6FB7 - chains A and B of the 6 polymer chains in the assembly; structure by X-ray diffraction, 2.69 A resolution.

== Chain A (and B) ==
Protein: DNA endonuclease I-CreI
Source organism: Chlamydomonas reinhardtii
Notes: EC 3.1.-.-; chain B of this document is another copy of the same molecule, construct and numbering; everything in this record applies to it too
Reference sequence: P05725 (DNE1_CHLRE); residues 2-153 here = UniProt positions 2-153
Chain sequence (152 residues; row label = number of the first residue in the row):
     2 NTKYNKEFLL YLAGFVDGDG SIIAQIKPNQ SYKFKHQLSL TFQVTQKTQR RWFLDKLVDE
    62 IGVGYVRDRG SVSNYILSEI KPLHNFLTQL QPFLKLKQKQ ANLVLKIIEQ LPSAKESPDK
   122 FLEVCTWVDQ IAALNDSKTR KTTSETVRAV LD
Construct notes: engineered mutation N75 (Asp in P05725)
Metal / ion sites: Mn2+ site 1: G19 (shared with D20(B) of chain B; 1 residue of chain E; 1 residue of chain F); Mn2+ site 2: D20 (shared with D20(B) of chain B; 1 residue of chain D; 1 residue of chain E; 1 residue of chain F; 1 residue of chain G)
Swiss-Prot annotation at these positions:
  - region (Interaction with DNA): Q26 to Q38, Q44 to Q47, R68 to R70, S138 to T143
  - binding site (Mg(2+)): G19, D20
  - mutagenesis: D20 (D20A/L/N: Loss of catalytic activity. Reduced affinity for DNA), Q26 (Q26A/C: Alters the specificity of the endonuclease), Y33 (Y33C/H/R: Alters the specificity of the endonuclease), Q44 (Q44A/C/T/V/W: Alters the specificity of the endonuclease), Q47 (Q47A/E/M: Loss of catalytic activity; Q47N: Strongly reduced affinity for DNA. No effect on catalytic activity), R68 (R68A: Loss of activity), K98 (K98A: Strongly reduced affinity for DNA. Increased catalytic activity; K98R: Strongly reduced affinity for DNA. No effect on catalytic activity), S138 (S138A: Reduced affinity for DNA. No effect on catalytic activity. Reduced cleavage; when associated with M-139), K139 (K139M: Reduced affinity for DNA. No effect on catalytic activity. Reduced cleavage; when associated with A-138), K142 (K142G: Reduced affinity for DNA. No effect on catalytic activity. Reduced cleavage; when associated with G-143), T143 (T143G: Reduced affinity for DNA. No effect on catalytic activity. Reduced cleavage; when associated with G-142)
Reported in the primary citation:
  - catalytic residues: D20 (citing earlier work)
  - binding site for the 14-nt DNA strand: K139 (citing earlier work)
  - mutagenesis - D75N: unchanged catalytic activity (citing earlier work)

== How chain A and chain B interact ==
Residue-residue contacts (43; chain A residue first):
  K7(A) - E8(B)  salt bridge
  E8(A) - K7(B)  salt bridge
  E8(A) - L11(B)
  L11(A) - E8(B)
  L11(A) - L11(B)  hydrophobic
  L11(A) - Y12(B)
  Y12(A) - L11(B)
  Y12(A) - A14(B)
  Y12(A) - G15(B)
  Y12(A) - D18(B)  hydrogen bond
  Y12(A) - F94(B)
  Y12(A) - K96(B)
  A14(A) - Y12(B)
  G15(A) - Y12(B)
  G15(A) - G15(B)
  G15(A) - F16(B)
  F16(A) - G15(B)
  F16(A) - F16(B)
  F16(A) - D18(B)
  F16(A) - G19(B)
  F16(A) - L97(B)  hydrophobic
  D18(A) - Y12(B)  hydrogen bond
  D18(A) - F16(B)
  G19(A) - F16(B)
  G19(A) - D20(B)
  D20(A) - G19(B)
  D20(A) - D20(B)
  Q47(A) - L97(B)
  K48(A) - D137(B)  salt bridge
  R51(A) - L97(B)
  R51(A) - D137(B)  salt bridge
  W53(A) - K96(B)
  W53(A) - L97(B)  hydrophobic
  F54(A) - L97(B)  hydrophobic
  F94(A) - Y12(B)
  K96(A) - Y12(B)
  L97(A) - F16(B)  hydrophobic
  L97(A) - Q47(B)
  L97(A) - R51(B)
  L97(A) - W53(B)  hydrophobic
  L97(A) - F54(B)  hydrophobic
  D137(A) - Q50(B)
  D137(A) - R51(B)  salt bridge
Also at the interface, not in a pair above, chain A (22 interface residues in all): Q50, K57, E61
Also at the interface, not in a pair above, chain B (20 interface residues in all): K48

== In short ==
Chain A and chain B form an interface of 22 and 20 residues respectively; the contacts include 2 hydrogen
bonds and 5 salt bridges. Polar pairs include K7(A)-E8(B), K48(A)-D137(B) and R51(A)-D137(B). The paper
reports the catalytic residue D20(A); D75N of chain A leaves catalytic activity unchanged.
Chain A and chain B are both DNA endonuclease I-CreI (Chlamydomonas reinhardtii); the structure, Crystal
Structure of the I-CreI Homing Endonuclease D75N variant in complex with its target DNA in ..., was determined
by X-ray diffraction, deposited together with 6FB0, 6FB1, 6FB2, 6FB5, 6FB6, 6FB8 and 6FB9.
